Entry 6CWD (X-ray diffraction, 3.33 A resolution); this record covers chains D and H of the 4 polymer chains in the assembly.

# Chain D (and H)
Molecule: Capsid protein
Source organism: Hepatitis B virus subtype adyw
Notes: chain H of this document is another copy of the same molecule, construct and numbering; everything in this record applies to it too
Reference sequence: P03147 (CAPSD_HBVD1); numbering as in UniProt (aligned over 1-149)
Sequence (149 residues; row label = number of the first residue in the row):
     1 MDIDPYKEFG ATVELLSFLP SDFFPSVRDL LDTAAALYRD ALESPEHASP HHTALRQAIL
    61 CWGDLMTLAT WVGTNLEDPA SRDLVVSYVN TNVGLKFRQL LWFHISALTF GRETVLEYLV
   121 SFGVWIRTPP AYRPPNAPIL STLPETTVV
Not modelled in the structure: 1-4, 76-83, 146-149 (chain H: 1-4, 76-85, 146-149)
Differences from the reference sequence: engineered mutation Ala48 (Cys in P03147), Ala107 (Cys in P03147)

# Chain D / chain H interface
Disulfides between the chains: Cys61(D)-Cys61(H)
Pairs across the interface (11; chain D residue first):
  Glu8(D) with Arg56(H), salt bridge
  Thr53(D) with Gln57(H)
  Arg56(D) with Glu8(H), salt bridge
  Gln57(D) with Thr53(H); Gln57(H)
  Cys61(D) with Cys61(H), disulfide
  Leu68(D) with Thr91(H)
  Trp71(D) with Thr91(H)
  Ser87(D) with Asn75(H), hydrogen bond
  Thr91(D) with Trp71(H), hydrogen bond
  Lys96(D) with Asp64(H), salt bridge
Other interface residues (no listed pair), chain D (15 interface residues in all): Tyr38, Leu60, Asp64, Thr67, Val86
Other interface residues (no listed pair), chain H (15 interface residues in all): Tyr6, Leu65, Leu68, Ser87, Lys96, Phe97

# In short
Chain D and chain H each contribute 15 residues to their interface; the contacts include 1 disulfide bond, 2
hydrogen bonds and 3 salt bridges. Among the polar pairs are Glu8(D)-Arg56(H), Lys96(D)-Asp64(H) and
Ser87(D)-Asn75(H).
Both chains are Capsid protein (Hepatitis B virus subtype adyw). Entry 6CWD (Hepatitis B core-antigen in
complex with scFv e13) was determined by X-ray diffraction together with 6CVK and 6CWT from the same study.
